3KZ0 - chains A and C; structure by X-ray diffraction, 2.35 A resolution.

== Chain A ==
Name: Induced myeloid leukemia cell differentiation protein Mcl-1
From: Homo sapiens
Notes: fragment: human MCL-1
UniProt: Q07820 (MCL1_HUMAN); residues 172-327 here = UniProt positions 172-327
Amino-acid sequence (158 residues; row label = number of the first residue in the row):
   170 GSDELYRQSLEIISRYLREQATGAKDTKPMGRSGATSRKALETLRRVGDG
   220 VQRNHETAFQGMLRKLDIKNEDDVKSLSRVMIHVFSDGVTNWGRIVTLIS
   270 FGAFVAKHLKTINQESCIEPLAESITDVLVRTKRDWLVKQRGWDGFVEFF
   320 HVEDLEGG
Not modelled in the structure: 170-171, 196-202, 322-327
Differences from the reference sequence: expression tag (170-171)
Bound ions: Zn2+ site 1: His224 (shared with Glu16(C) of chain C); Zn2+ site 2: Asp241 (shared with 1 residue of chain B); Zn2+ site 3: Glu292 (shared with 2 residues of chain B); Zn2+ site 4 near Asp304 (its only coordinating residue here)
UniProt features mapped onto this chain:
  - motif: Ala209 to Asn223 (BH3), His252 to Ala272 (BH1), Asp304 to Phe319 (BH2)
  - cross-link (Glycyl lysine isopeptide (Lys-Gly)): Lys194 (interchain with G-Cter in ubiquitin), Lys197 (interchain with G-Cter in ubiquitin)
  - mutagenesis: Lys194 (K194R: Reduced ubiquitination), Lys197 (K197R: Reduced ubiquitination), Lys208 (K208R: No effect on ubiquitination), Lys234 (K234R: No effect on ubiquitination)
From the paper describing this entry:
  - conformationally variable residues (side-chain flip): Leu235

== Chain C ==
Name: Mcl-1 specific peptide MB7
Notes: fragment: MCL-1-specific selected peptide B7
Amino-acid sequence (23 residues; numbered 1 to 23; the number before each row is that of its first residue):
     1 RPEIWAAQEIRRIGDENNAYYAR
Bound ions: Zn2+: Glu16 (shared with His224(A) of chain A)

== How chain A and chain C interact ==
Pairs across the interface (43; chain A residue first):
  Val216(A) with Tyr21(C)
  Val220(A) with Asn17(C)
  His224(A) with Ile13(C); Glu16(C), salt bridge
  Ala227(A) with Trp5(C); Glu9(C)
  Phe228(A) with Ile13(C), hydrophobic
  Gly230(A) with Trp5(C)
  Met231(A) with Trp5(C), hydrophobic; Ala6(C); Glu9(C); Ile10(C), hydrophobic
  Lys234(A) with Pro2(C); Trp5(C)
  Ser245(A) with Glu3(C)
  Arg248(A) with Glu3(C), salt bridge
  Val249(A) with Glu3(C); Ala6(C), hydrophobic; Ala7(C)
  His252(A) with Ile4(C); Ala7(C); Arg11(C), hydrogen bond (backbone-side chain)
  Val253(A) with Ala7(C), hydrophobic; Ile10(C), hydrophobic; Arg11(C), hydrogen bond (backbone-side chain)
  Ser255(A) with Arg11(C)
  Asp256(A) with Arg11(C), salt bridge
  Asn260(A) with Asp15(C), hydrogen bond; Asn18(C)
  Trp261(A) with Asn18(C), hydrogen bond (backbone-side chain)
  Gly262(A) with Gly14(C); Asn18(C), hydrogen bond (backbone-side chain)
  Arg263(A) with Arg11(C); Gly14(C); Asp15(C), salt bridge
  Thr266(A) with Ile10(C); Ile13(C); Gly14(C), hydrogen bond (side chain-backbone)
  Leu267(A) with Ile10(C), hydrophobic
  Phe318(A) with Asn18(C); Tyr21(C)
  Phe319(A) with Tyr21(C), hydrophobic
  His320(A) with Arg23(C), hydrogen bond
Also at the interface, not in a pair above, chain A (28 interface residues in all): Arg215, Leu235, Phe254, Phe270
Also at the interface, not in a pair above, chain C (18 interface residues in all): Ala22

== Overview ==
The interface between chain A and chain C involves 28 residues on one side and 18 on the other; the contacts
include 7 hydrogen bonds and 4 salt bridges. Among the polar pairs are His224(A)-Glu16(C), Arg248(A)-Glu3(C)
and Asp256(A)-Arg11(C). Curated annotation (UniProt) lists 4 mutagenesis sites on chain A. The paper reports
conformational variability at Leu235(A).
Here chain A is Induced myeloid leukemia cell differentiation protein Mcl-1 (Homo sapiens) and chain C is
Mcl-1 specific peptide MB7. Entry 3KZ0 (MCL-1 complex with MCL-1-specific selected peptide) was determined by
X-ray diffraction.
